PDB entry 8H9A | X-ray diffraction, 1.90 A resolution | chain A

# Chain A
Name: Threonine--tRNA ligase
Organism: Escherichia coli
Notes: EC 6.1.1.3
UniProt: E2QMS9 (E2QMS9_ECOLX); residues 242-642 here = UniProt positions 242-642
Amino-acid sequence (410 residues; row label = number of the first residue in the row):
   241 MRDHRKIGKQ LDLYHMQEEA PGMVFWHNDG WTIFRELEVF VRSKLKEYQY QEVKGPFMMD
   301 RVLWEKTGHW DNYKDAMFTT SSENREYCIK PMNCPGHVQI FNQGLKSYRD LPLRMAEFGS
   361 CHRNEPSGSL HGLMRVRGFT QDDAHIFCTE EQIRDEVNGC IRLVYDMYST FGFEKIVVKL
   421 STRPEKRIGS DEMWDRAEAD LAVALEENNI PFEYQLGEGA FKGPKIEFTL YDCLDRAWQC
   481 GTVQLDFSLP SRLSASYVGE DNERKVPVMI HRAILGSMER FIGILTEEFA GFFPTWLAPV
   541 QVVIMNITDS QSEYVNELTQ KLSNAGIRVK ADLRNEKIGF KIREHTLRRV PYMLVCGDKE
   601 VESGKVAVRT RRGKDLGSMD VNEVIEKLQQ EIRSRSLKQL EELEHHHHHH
Unresolved in the structure: 241, 641-650
Sequence notes: initiating methionine (241); engineered mutation Lys462 (Tyr in E2QMS9); expression tag (643-650)
Covalently attached groups: N-(2,3-dihydroxybenzoyl)-4-(4-nitrophenyl)-L-threonine (X5V) linked to Lys462
Bound ions: Zn2+: Cys334, His385, His511 (together with X5V)
Ligand contacts: X5V (N-(2,3-dihydroxybenzoyl)-4-(4-nitrophenyl)-L-threonine): Tyr313, Ala316, Pro331, Met332, Cys334, Arg363, Gln381, Asp383, Ala384, His385, Thr482, Gln484, Asp486, His511, Arg512, Ala513
What the authors report for this chain:
  - binding site for X5V: Tyr313, Arg363, Lys462

# Summary
Compound X5V is covalently linked to Lys462. Cys334, His385 and His511 coordinate Zn2+. From the paper: a
binding site for X5V at Tyr313, Arg363 and Lys462.
Chain A is Threonine--tRNA ligase (Escherichia coli); the structure, Crystal structure of chemically modified
E. coli ThrS catalytic domain 2, was determined by X-ray diffraction, deposited together with 8H98, 8H99, 8H9B
and 8H9C.
